Entry 7VAO (electron microscopy, 3.40 A resolution); this record covers chains K and L of the 12 polymer chains in the assembly.

# Chain K
Molecule: V-type ATP synthase, subunit G
Organism: Thermus thermophilus HB8
UniProtKB: Q5SIT5 (Q5SIT5_THET8); residue numbers follow UniProt; this construct covers 1-120
Amino-acid sequence (120 residues; row label = number of the first residue in the row):
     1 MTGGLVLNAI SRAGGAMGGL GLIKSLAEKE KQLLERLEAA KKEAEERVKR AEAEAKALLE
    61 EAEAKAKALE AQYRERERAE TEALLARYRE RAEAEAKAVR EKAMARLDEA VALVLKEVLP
Not modelled in the structure: 1-80

# Chain L
Molecule: V-type ATP synthase subunit E
Organism: Thermus thermophilus HB8
UniProtKB: P74901 (VATE_THET8); residues 1-188 here = UniProt positions 1-188
Amino-acid sequence (188 residues; each row starts with the number of its first residue):
     1 MSKLEAILSQ EVEAEIQALL QEAEAKAEAV KREAEEKAKA LLQARERALE AQYRAALRRA
    61 ESAGELLVAT ARTQARGEVL EEVRRRVREA LEALPQKPEW PEVVRKLALE ALEALPGAKA
   121 LVANPEDLPH LEALARERGV ELQAEPALRL GVRAVGAEGK TQVENSLLAR LDRAWDALSS
   181 KVAQALWG
Not modelled in the structure: 1-60

# How chain K and chain L interact
Pairs across the interface (41):
  L85(K) - L67(L)  hydrophobic
  Y88(K) - G64(L)
  Y88(K) - V68(L)
  R89(K) - L67(L)
  R91(K) - V68(L)
  A92(K) - L67(L)
  A92(K) - V68(L)  hydrophobic
  A92(K) - A71(L)  hydrophobic
  E95(K) - V68(L)
  E95(K) - R72(L)  salt bridge
  A96(K) - A71(L)
  A96(K) - A75(L)
  V99(K) - W187(L)  hydrogen bond (backbone-side chain)
  R100(K) - A75(L)
  R100(K) - V79(L)
  K102(K) - L186(L)
  K102(K) - W187(L)
  A103(K) - V79(L)  hydrophobic
  A103(K) - L186(L)
  A103(K) - W187(L)  hydrophobic
  R106(K) - A185(L)  hydrogen bond (side chain-backbone)
  R106(K) - L186(L)
  R106(K) - G188(L)  hydrogen bond (side chain-backbone)
  L107(K) - E82(L)
  L107(K) - V83(L)  hydrophobic
  L107(K) - L186(L)
  E109(K) - A185(L)
  A110(K) - L186(L)  hydrophobic
  V111(K) - R86(L)
  V114(K) - V87(L)  hydrophobic
  V114(K) - L178(L)  hydrophobic
  V114(K) - V182(L)  hydrophobic
  L115(K) - A90(L)  hydrophobic
  E117(K) - L178(L)
  V118(K) - L91(L)  hydrophobic
  V118(K) - R170(L)  hydrogen bond (backbone-side chain)
  V118(K) - L178(L)  hydrophobic
  L119(K) - L94(L)  hydrophobic
  P120(K) - L107(L)  hydrophobic
  P120(K) - E110(L)
  P120(K) - R170(L)
Interface residues without a listed pair, chain K (23 interface residues in all): L113
Interface residues without a listed pair, chain L (29 interface residues in all): E61, E65, R76, L167, L171, K181

# Overview
The interface between chain K and chain L involves 23 residues on one side and 29 on the other, with 4
hydrogen bonds and 1 salt bridge. Among the polar pairs are E95(K)-R72(L), V99(K)-W187(L) and R106(K)-A185(L).
Here chain K is V-type ATP synthase, subunit G and chain L is V-type ATP synthase subunit E, both from Thermus
thermophilus HB8. Entry 7VAO (V1EG of V/A-ATPase from Thermus thermophilus, high ATP, state2-2) was determined
by electron microscopy together with 7VAI, 7VAJ, 7VAK, 7VAL, 7VAM, 7VAN and 11 further entries from the same
study.
